Entry 6JR1 (X-ray diffraction, 2.40 A resolution); this record covers chains C and D of the 10 polymer chains in the assembly.

[Chain C]
Protein: Histone H2A type 1-B/E
Organism: Homo sapiens
Reference sequence: P04908 (H2A1B_HUMAN); residues 0-129 here correspond to UniProt positions 1-130 (UniProt number = residue number + 1)
Amino-acid sequence (133 residues; numbered -3 to 129; the number before each row is that of its first residue; numbers below 1 keep their minus sign (Gly-3 is residue -3)):
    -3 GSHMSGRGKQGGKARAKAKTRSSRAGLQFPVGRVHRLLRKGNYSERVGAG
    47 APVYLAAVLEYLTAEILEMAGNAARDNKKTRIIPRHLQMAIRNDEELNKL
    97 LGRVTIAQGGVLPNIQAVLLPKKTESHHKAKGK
Disordered / not traced: -3 to 10, 119-129
Construct notes: expression tag (-3 to -1); engineered mutation Mse65 (Leu66 in P04908), Mse85 (Leu86 in P04908)
Modified / non-standard residues: Mse0 (selenomethionine); Mse65 (selenomethionine); Mse85 (selenomethionine)
UniProt features mapped onto this chain:
  - modified residue: Ser1 (N-acetylserine), Arg3 (Citrulline), Lys5 (N6-(2-hydroxyisobutyryl)lysine), Lys9 (N6-(2-hydroxyisobutyryl)lysine), Lys13 (N6-(beta-hydroxybutyryl)lysine), Lys36 (N6-(2-hydroxyisobutyryl)lysine), Lys74 (N6-(2-hydroxyisobutyryl)lysine), Lys75 (N6-(2-hydroxyisobutyryl)lysine), Lys95 (N6-(2-hydroxyisobutyryl)lysine), Gln104 (N5-methylglutamine), Lys118 (N6-(2-hydroxyisobutyryl)lysine), Lys119 (N6-crotonyllysine), Thr120 (Phosphothreonine), Lys125 (N6-crotonyllysine)
  - cross-link (Glycyl lysine isopeptide (Lys-Gly)): Lys13 (interchain with G-Cter in ubiquitin), Lys15 (interchain with G-Cter in ubiquitin), Lys119 (interchain with G-Cter in ubiquitin)

[Chain D]
Protein: Histone H2B type 1-J
Organism: Homo sapiens
Reference sequence: P06899 (H2B1J_HUMAN); residues 0-125 here correspond to UniProt positions 1-126 (UniProt number = residue number + 1)
Amino-acid sequence (129 residues; each row starts with the number of its first residue; numbers below 1 keep their minus sign (Gly-3 is residue -3)):
    -3 GSHMPEPAKSAPAPKKGSKKAVTKAQKKDGKKRKRSRKESYSIYVYKVLK
    47 QVHPDTGISSKAMGIMNSFVNDIFERIAGEASRLAHYNKRSTITSREIQT
    97 AVRLMLPGEMAKHAVSEGTKAVTKYTSAK
Disordered / not traced: -3 to 31, 125
Construct notes: expression tag (-3 to -1); engineered mutation Mse101 (Leu102 in P06899), Mse106 (Leu107 in P06899)
Modified / non-standard residues: Mse0, Mse101, Mse106 (selenomethionine); Mse59, Mse62 (selenomethionine; parent Met)
UniProt features mapped onto this chain:
  - modified residue: Pro1 (N-acetylproline), Glu2 (ADP-ribosyl glutamic acid), Lys5 (N6-(2-hydroxyisobutyryl)lysine), Ser6 (ADP-ribosylserine), Lys11 (N6-(beta-hydroxybutyryl)lysine), Lys12 (N6-(2-hydroxyisobutyryl)lysine), Ser14 (Phosphoserine), Lys15 (N6-acetyllysine), Lys16 (N6-(beta-hydroxybutyryl)lysine), Lys20 (N6-(2-hydroxyisobutyryl)lysine), Lys23 (N6-(2-hydroxyisobutyryl)lysine), Lys24 (N6-(2-hydroxyisobutyryl)lysine), Lys34 (N6-(2-hydroxyisobutyryl)lysine), Glu35 (PolyADP-ribosyl glutamic acid), Ser36 (Phosphoserine), Lys43 (N6-(2-hydroxyisobutyryl)lysine), Lys46 (N6-(2-hydroxyisobutyryl)lysine), Lys57 (N6,N6-dimethyllysine), Arg79 (Dimethylated arginine), Lys85 (N6,N6,N6-trimethyllysine) and 6 more in UniProt
  - glycosylation: Ser112 (O-linked (GlcNAc) serine)
  - cross-link (Glycyl lysine isopeptide (Lys-Gly)): Lys5 (interchain with G-Cter in SUMO2), Lys20 (interchain with G-Cter in SUMO2), Lys34 (interchain with G-Cter in ubiquitin), Lys120 (interchain with G-Cter in ubiquitin)
Ion coordination: Mn2+: Val48 (shared with 1 residue of chain E)

[Interface between chain C and chain D]
Residue-residue contacts (113):
  Arg17(C) - Tyr121(D)
  Arg20(C) - Lys120(D)
  Arg20(C) - Tyr121(D)
  Arg20(C) - Ala124(D)
  Ala21(C) - Ala117(D)
  Ala21(C) - Lys120(D)
  Ala21(C) - Tyr121(D)  hydrophobic
  Gly22(C) - Lys120(D)
  Gln24(C) - Tyr40(D)
  Gln24(C) - Lys43(D)
  Gln24(C) - Gln47(D)
  Phe25(C) - Tyr40(D)  hydrophobic
  Phe25(C) - Val44(D)  hydrophobic
  Pro26(C) - Tyr40(D)
  Arg29(C) - Glu35(D)  salt bridge
  Arg29(C) - Ser36(D)  hydrogen bond (side chain-backbone)
  Arg29(C) - Tyr40(D)
  Val30(C) - Phe70(D)  hydrophobic
  Arg32(C) - Glu35(D)  salt bridge
  Leu33(C) - Tyr37(D)
  Leu33(C) - Phe70(D)  hydrophobic
  Leu34(C) - Phe70(D)  hydrophobic
  Leu34(C) - Ala74(D)  hydrophobic
  Tyr39(C) - Ala74(D)
  Tyr39(C) - Gly75(D)
  Tyr39(C) - Ser78(D)  hydrogen bond (backbone-side chain)
  Tyr39(C) - Ile89(D)  hydrophobic
  Ser40(C) - Ser87(D)
  Ser40(C) - Ile89(D)
  Glu41(C) - Ser87(D)  hydrogen bond (backbone-backbone)
  Arg42(C) - Ser87(D)  hydrogen bond (backbone-backbone)
  Arg42(C) - Thr88(D)
  Arg42(C) - Ile89(D)  hydrogen bond (backbone-backbone)
  Val43(C) - Thr88(D)
  Val43(C) - Ile89(D)
  Gly44(C) - Thr88(D)
  Gly44(C) - Ile89(D)  hydrogen bond (backbone-backbone)
  Gly46(C) - Ser91(D)
  Gly46(C) - Val118(D)
  Ala47(C) - Ile89(D)
  Ala47(C) - Thr90(D)
  Ala47(C) - Ser91(D)
  Ala47(C) - Ile94(D)
  Val49(C) - Ala117(D)
  Val49(C) - Val118(D)
  Val49(C) - Tyr121(D)  hydrophobic
  Tyr50(C) - Ser91(D)
  Tyr50(C) - Ile94(D)  hydrophobic
  Tyr50(C) - Gln95(D)  hydrogen bond
  Tyr50(C) - Val111(D)
  Tyr50(C) - Gly114(D)
  Tyr50(C) - Thr115(D)
  Tyr50(C) - Val118(D)  hydrophobic
  Leu51(C) - Phe70(D)  hydrophobic
  Leu51(C) - Ile73(D)  hydrophobic
  Ala53(C) - Glu113(D)
  Ala53(C) - Gly114(D)
  Ala53(C) - Ala117(D)  hydrophobic
  Val54(C) - Ile73(D)  hydrophobic
  Val54(C) - Val98(D)  hydrophobic
  Val54(C) - Ala110(D)
  Leu55(C) - Val66(D)
  Leu55(C) - Ile69(D)  hydrophobic
  Leu55(C) - Phe70(D)
  Glu56(C) - Val44(D)
  Tyr57(C) - His109(D)
  Tyr57(C) - Ala110(D)
  Tyr57(C) - Glu113(D)
  Leu58(C) - Phe65(D)  hydrophobic
  Leu58(C) - Ile69(D)  hydrophobic
  Leu58(C) - Mse106(D)  hydrophobic
  Thr59(C) - Val66(D)
  Ala60(C) - Val44(D)  hydrophobic
  Ile62(C) - Mse62(D)
  Leu63(C) - Val41(D)
  Leu63(C) - Leu45(D)
  Leu63(C) - His49(D)  hydrogen bond (backbone-side chain)
  Glu64(C) - Val48(D)
  Glu64(C) - His49(D)  salt bridge
  Gly67(C) - His49(D)
  Asn68(C) - His49(D)  hydrogen bond
  Thr76(C) - Asp51(D)
  Thr76(C) - Thr52(D)
  Thr76(C) - Gly53(D)  hydrogen bond (backbone-backbone)
  Arg77(C) - Gly53(D)
  Arg77(C) - Ile54(D)
  Arg77(C) - Ser55(D)
  Ile78(C) - Leu45(D)  hydrophobic
  Ile78(C) - Thr52(D)
  Ile78(C) - Gly53(D)  hydrogen bond (backbone-backbone)
  Ile78(C) - Ile54(D)
  Ile78(C) - Ser55(D)  hydrogen bond (backbone-backbone)
  Ile78(C) - Ala58(D)
  Ile79(C) - Ser55(D)
  Ile79(C) - Ala58(D)
  Pro80(C) - Ser55(D)
  Pro80(C) - Ala58(D)
  Pro80(C) - Ile61(D)  hydrophobic
  Leu83(C) - Ala58(D)
  Leu83(C) - Ile61(D)  hydrophobic
  Leu83(C) - Mse62(D)  hydrophobic
  Glu92(C) - Pro103(D)
  Glu92(C) - Gly104(D)  hydrogen bond (side chain-backbone)
  Glu92(C) - Glu105(D)  hydrogen bond (side chain-backbone)
  Glu92(C) - Mse106(D)  hydrogen bond (side chain-backbone)
  Lys95(C) - Pro103(D)
  Leu96(C) - Arg72(D)  hydrogen bond (backbone-side chain)
  Leu96(C) - Mse101(D)  hydrophobic
  Leu96(C) - Leu102(D)  hydrophobic
  Leu96(C) - Mse106(D)  hydrophobic
  Leu97(C) - Arg72(D)
  Val100(C) - Arg72(D)
  Ala103(C) - Ile61(D)
Also at the interface, not in a pair above, chain C (53 interface residues in all): Leu23, Ala45, Arg71, Leu93, Ile102
Also at the interface, not in a pair above, chain D (56 interface residues in all): Lys57, Asp68, Glu71

[Overview]
53 residues of chain C and 56 residues of chain D are in contact; the contacts include 16 hydrogen bonds and 3
salt bridges. Polar pairs include Arg29(C)-Glu35(D), Arg32(C)-Glu35(D) and Glu64(C)-His49(D).
Here chain C is Histone H2A type 1-B/E and chain D is Histone H2B type 1-J, both from Homo sapiens. Entry 6JR1
(Crystal structure of the human nucleosome phased with 16 selenium atoms) was determined by X-ray diffraction
together with 6JR0 from the same study.
